Entry 8DIV (X-ray diffraction, 2.54 A resolution); this record covers chain A.

== Chain A ==
Name: Ion transport protein
Organism: Aliarcobacter butzleri RM4018
UniProtKB: A8EVM5 (A8EVM5_ALIB4); residues 1001-1239 here correspond to UniProt positions 1-239 (UniProt number = residue number - 1000)
Chain sequence (257 residues; each row starts with the number of its first residue):
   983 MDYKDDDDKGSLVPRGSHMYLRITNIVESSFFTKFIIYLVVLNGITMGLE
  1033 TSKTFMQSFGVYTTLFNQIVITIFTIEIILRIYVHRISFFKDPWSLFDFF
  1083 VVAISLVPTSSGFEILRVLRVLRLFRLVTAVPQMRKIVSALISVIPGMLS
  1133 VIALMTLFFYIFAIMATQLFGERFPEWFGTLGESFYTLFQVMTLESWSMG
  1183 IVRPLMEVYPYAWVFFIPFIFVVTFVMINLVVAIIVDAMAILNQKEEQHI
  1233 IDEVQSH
Not modelled in the structure: 983-997, 1239
Differences from the reference sequence: initiating methionine (983); expression tag (984-1000); engineered mutation V1022 (Ile22 in A8EVM5)
Small-molecule neighbours:
  - beta-D-glucopyranose (BGC): I1064, Y1065, R1068, I1069
  - CPS (3-[(3-cholamidopropyl)dimethylammonio]-1-propanesulfonate), molecule 1: I1119, A1122, V1126, G1129, M1130, S1132, V1133, L1212, A1215, I1216, D1219, A1220, I1223
  - CPS, molecule 2: A1122, S1125, V1126, V1214, A1215, I1216, V1218, D1219, A1220, I1223, L1224, K1227
  - 1,2-dimyristoyl-sn-glycero-3-phosphocholine (PX4), molecule 1: V1022, V1023, G1026, I1027, G1030, L1031, T1033, S1034, K1035, T1036, L1106, L1109, A1135, T1138, L1139, Y1142, T1162, L1163, G1164, F1167
  - 1,2-dimyristoyl-sn-glycero-3-phosphocholine (PX4), molecule 2: D1074, P1075, W1076, F1079, F1107, V1110, T1111, R1117, K1118, V1120, S1121, I1124, L1136, M1137, F1140, V1204, V1208
  - 1,2-dimyristoyl-sn-glycero-3-phosphocholine (PX4), molecule 3: I1097, L1101, L1104, F1144, M1147, L1151, F1152, R1155, V1190, Y1191, Y1193, A1194, V1196, F1197, P1200
  - 1,2-dimyristoyl-sn-glycero-3-phosphocholine (PX4), molecule 4: I1127, I1134, M1137, T1138, F1141, T1162, G1164, E1165, F1167, Y1168, F1171, M1174, M1188, P1192, W1195, I1199, F1203, F1207, M1209, L1212
  - 1,2-dimyristoyl-sn-glycero-3-phosphocholine (PX4), molecule 5: F1171, M1174, T1175, L1176, I1202, F1203, T1206, F1207, M1209, I1210

== Overview ==
Ligands of chain A: beta-D-glucopyranose, 5 copies of 1,2-dimyristoyl-sn-glycero-3-phosphocholine and compound
CPS.
Chain A is Ion transport protein (Aliarcobacter butzleri RM4018); the structure, Crystal structure of NavAb
I22V as a basis for the human Nav1.7 Inherited Erythromelalgia I136V mutation, was determined by X-ray
diffraction together with 8DIW, 8DIX and 8DIY from the same study.
